Entry 3PC8 (X-ray diffraction, 2.31 A resolution); this record covers chains A and C of the 4 polymer chains in the assembly.

Chain A:
Protein: DNA repair protein XRCC1
From: Mus musculus
UniProt: Q60596 (XRCC1_MOUSE); residues 534-631 here = UniProt positions 534-631
Sequence (98 residues; row label = number of the first residue in the row):
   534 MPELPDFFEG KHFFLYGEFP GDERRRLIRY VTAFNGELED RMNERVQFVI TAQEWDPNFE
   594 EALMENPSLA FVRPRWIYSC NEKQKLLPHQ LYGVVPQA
Not modelled in the structure: 631
Differences from the reference sequence: engineered mutation Met534 (Ile in Q60596), Arg574 (Tyr in Q60596)
Reported in the primary citation:
  - self-association interface (contacts with another copy of this molecule): Trp588, Leu596, Leu602

Chain C:
Protein: DNA ligase 3
From: Homo sapiens
Notes: EC 6.5.1.1
UniProt: P49916 (DNLI3_HUMAN); residues 837-921 here correspond to UniProt positions 924-1008 (UniProt number = residue number + 87)
Sequence (88 residues; numbered 835 to 922; the number before each row is that of its first residue):
   835 GSADETLSQT KVLLDIFTGV RLYLPPSTPD FSRLRRYFVA FDGDLVQEFD MTSATHVLGS
   895 RDKNPAAQQV SPEWIWACIR KRRLVAPS
Not modelled in the structure: 835-845
Differences from the reference sequence: expression tag (835-836, 922); engineered mutation Ser842 (Cys929 in P49916)

How chain A and chain C interact:
Pairs across the interface (25; chain A residue first):
  Pro535(A) with Tyr871(C), hydrogen bond (backbone-side chain); Ile913(C), hydrophobic
  Glu536(A) with Tyr871(C)
  Leu537(A) with Leu847(C), hydrophobic; Arg870(C), hydrogen bond (backbone-side chain); Tyr871(C), hydrogen bond (backbone-side chain); Ala874(C), hydrophobic
  Pro538(A) with Arg870(C), hydrogen bond (backbone-side chain)
  Asp539(A) with Arg870(C), salt bridge
  Arg558(A) with Asp876(C), salt bridge; Asp878(C), salt bridge
  Arg562(A) with Leu847(C); Leu848(C), hydrogen bond (side chain-backbone); Asp849(C), salt bridge; Val873(C); Ala874(C), hydrogen bond (side chain-backbone); Phe875(C); Asp876(C), salt bridge
  Tyr563(A) with Leu847(C), hydrophobic
  Thr565(A) with Arg870(C); Val873(C)
  Ala566(A) with Arg870(C), hydrogen bond (backbone-side chain); Ala874(C), hydrophobic
  Asn568(A) with Arg870(C)
  Glu570(A) with Arg869(C), salt bridge
Interface residues without a listed pair, chain A (15 interface residues in all): Met534, Ile561, Phe567
Interface residues without a listed pair, chain C (14 interface residues in all): Arg867, Gly877
Interface features reported in the paper:
  - specific contacts: Pro535(A)-Tyr871(C) (backbone contact), Leu537(A)-Tyr871(C) (backbone contact), Arg558(A)-Asp878(C) (hydrogen bond), Arg558(A)-Asp876(C) (hydrogen bond), Arg558(A)-Gly877(C), Glu570(A)-Arg869(C) (hydrogen bond)
  - interface residues, chain A: Arg558(A), Arg562(A)
  - interface residues, chain C: Arg870(C)

Overview:
15 residues of chain A face 14 of chain C across their interface, with 7 hydrogen bonds and 6 salt bridges.
Polar pairs include Asp539(A)-Arg870(C), Arg558(A)-Asp876(C) and Arg558(A)-Asp878(C). The paper describes
backbone contacts between Pro535(A) and Tyr871(C) and Leu537(A) and Tyr871(C); hydrogen bonds between
Arg558(A) and Asp878(C), Arg558(A) and Asp876(C) and Glu570(A) and Arg869(C); a contact between Arg558(A) and
Gly877(C). From the paper: interface residues Arg558(A), Arg562(A) and Arg870(C); a self-association interface
involving Trp588(A), Leu596(A) and Leu602(A).
Here chain A is DNA repair protein XRCC1 (Mus musculus) and chain C is DNA ligase 3 (Homo sapiens). Entry 3PC8
(X-ray crystal structure of the heterodimeric complex of XRCC1 and DNA ligase III-alpha BRCT domains) was
determined by X-ray diffraction (same publication as 3PC6, 3PC7 and 3QVG).
